PDB entry 6HMN | X-ray diffraction, 2.87 A resolution | chain A

== Chain A ==
Protein: Poly(ADP-ribose) glycohydrolase
Organism: Homo sapiens
Notes: EC 3.2.1.143
UniProtKB: Q86W56 (PARG_HUMAN); residue numbers follow UniProt; this construct covers 448-976
Amino-acid sequence (531 residues; each row starts with the number of its first residue):
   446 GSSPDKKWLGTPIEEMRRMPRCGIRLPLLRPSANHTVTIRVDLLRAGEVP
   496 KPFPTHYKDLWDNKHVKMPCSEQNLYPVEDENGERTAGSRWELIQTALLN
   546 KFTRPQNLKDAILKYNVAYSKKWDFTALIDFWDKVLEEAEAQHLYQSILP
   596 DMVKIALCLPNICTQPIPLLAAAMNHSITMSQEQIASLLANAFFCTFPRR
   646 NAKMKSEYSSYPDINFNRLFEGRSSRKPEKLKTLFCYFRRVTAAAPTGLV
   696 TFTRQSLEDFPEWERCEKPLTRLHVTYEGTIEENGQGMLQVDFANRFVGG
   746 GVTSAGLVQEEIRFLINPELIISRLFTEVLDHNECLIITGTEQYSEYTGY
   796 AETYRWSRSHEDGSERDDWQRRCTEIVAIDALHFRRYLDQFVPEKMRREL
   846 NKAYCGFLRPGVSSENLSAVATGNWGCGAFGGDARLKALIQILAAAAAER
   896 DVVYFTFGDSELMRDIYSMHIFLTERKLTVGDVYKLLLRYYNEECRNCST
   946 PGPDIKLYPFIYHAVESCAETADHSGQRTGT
Not modelled in the structure: 446-449, 466-469, 526-530, 964-976
Differences from the reference sequence: expression tag (446-447); engineered mutation A616 (Lys in Q86W56), A617 (Gln in Q86W56), A618 (Lys in Q86W56), A688 (Glu in Q86W56), A689 (Lys in Q86W56), A690 (Lys in Q86W56)
Ligand contacts: 70J (3-methyl-6-[[(1-methylcyclopropyl)amino]-bis(oxidanyl)-$L4-sulfanyl]-1-(phenylmethyl)quinazoline-2,4-dione): T725, I726, E727, F738, Q754, I757, R758, I761, Y792, Y795, F902, G903
UniProt features mapped onto this chain:
  - active site: D737, E755, E756
  - binding site (substrate): I726, E727, N740, Q754, Y795, N869 to A874
  - modified residue: S448 (Phosphoserine)
Reported in the primary citation:
  - binding site for 70J: E727, Q754, Y795, F902, G903

== Summary ==
Chain A binds compound 70J. UniProt lists 3 active-site residues and 11 substrate-binding residues. From the
paper: a binding site for 70J at E727, Q754 and Y795 among others.
Chain A is Poly(ADP-ribose) glycohydrolase (Homo sapiens); the structure, Polyadpribosyl glycosidase in
complex with pdd00014909, was determined by X-ray diffraction together with 6HMK, 6HML and 6HMM from the same
study.
